PDB entry 8G0D | electron microscopy, 2.90 A resolution | chains b and a of the 20 polymer chains in the assembly

Chain b:
Protein: ATP synthase subunit b
Source organism: Mycolicibacterium smegmatis MC2 155
UniProtKB: A0R204 (ATPF_MYCS2); residue numbers follow UniProt; this construct covers 1-170
Sequence (170 residues; numbered 1 to 170; the number before each row is that of its first residue):
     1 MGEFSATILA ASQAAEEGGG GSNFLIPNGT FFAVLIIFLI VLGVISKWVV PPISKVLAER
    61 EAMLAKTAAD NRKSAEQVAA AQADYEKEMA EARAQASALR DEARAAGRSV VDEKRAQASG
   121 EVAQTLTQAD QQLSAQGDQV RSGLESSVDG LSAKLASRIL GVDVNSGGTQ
Disordered / not traced: 1-23, 165-170

Chain a:
Protein: ATP synthase subunit a
Source organism: Mycolicibacterium smegmatis MC2 155
UniProtKB: A0R206 (A0R206_MYCS2); residues 1-252 here = UniProt positions 1-252
Sequence (252 residues; numbered 1 to 252; the number before each row is that of its first residue):
     1 MLAAEEGGAA IHVGHHTLVF ELFGMTFNGD TILATAVTAV IVIALAFYLR AKVTSTGVPS
    61 GVQLFWEALT IQMRQQIEGS IGMKIAPFVL PLSVTIFVFI LISNWLAVLP LQYGGADGAA
   121 AELYKAPASD INFVLALALF VFVCYHAAGI WRRGIVGHPI KVVKGHVAFL APINIVEELA
   181 KPISLALRLF GNIFAGGILV ALIAMFPWYI QWFPNAVWKT FDLFVGLIQA FIFSLLTILY
   241 FSQSMELDHE DH
Disordered / not traced: 1-10, 116-117, 247-252
Small-molecule neighbours: YGR ((1R,2S)-1-(6-bromo-2-methoxyquinolin-3-yl)-2-(2,6-dimethoxypyridin-4-yl)-4-(dimethylamino)-1-(2,3,6-trimethoxypyridin-4-yl)butan-2-ol): F169, P172, I173

Chain b / chain a interface:
Residue-residue contacts (4):
  N28(b) with T26(a)
  G29(b) with T26(a), hydrogen bond (backbone-backbone)
  T30(b) with T26(a); F27(a)
Other interface residues (no listed pair), chain b (5 interface residues in all): F31, W48
Other interface residues (no listed pair), chain a (5 interface residues in all): N28, A46, N132

Summary:
The chain b/chain a interface involves 5 residues from each chain; the contacts include 1 hydrogen bond. Its
one hydrogen bond, G29(b)-T26(a), is backbone to backbone. Chain a binds compound YGR.
Chain b is ATP synthase subunit b and chain a is ATP synthase subunit a, both from Mycolicibacterium smegmatis
MC2 155; the structure, Cryo-EM structure of TBAJ-876-bound Mycobacterium smegmatis ATP synthase rotational
state 2 (backbone model), was determined by electron microscopy (same publication as 8G07, 8G08, 8G09, 8G0A,
8G0B, 8G0C and 8G0E).
